7D0Q - chains A and B; structure by X-ray diffraction, 2.21 A resolution.

# Chain A
Name: Histone acetyltransferase KAT7
Source organism: Homo sapiens
Notes: EC 2.3.1.48
UniProt: O95251 (KAT7_HUMAN); residues 336-611 here = UniProt positions 336-611
Amino-acid sequence (276 residues; numbered 336 to 611; the number before each row is that of its first residue):
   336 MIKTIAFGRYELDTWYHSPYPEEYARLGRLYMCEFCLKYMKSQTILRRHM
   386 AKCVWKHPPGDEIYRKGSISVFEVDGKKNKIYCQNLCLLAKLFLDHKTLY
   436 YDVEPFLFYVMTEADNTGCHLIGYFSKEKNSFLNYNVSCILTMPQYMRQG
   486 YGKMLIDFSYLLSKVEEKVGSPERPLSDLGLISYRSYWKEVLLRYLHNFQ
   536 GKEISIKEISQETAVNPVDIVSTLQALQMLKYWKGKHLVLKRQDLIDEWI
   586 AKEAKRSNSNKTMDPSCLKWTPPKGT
Modified / non-standard residues: Lys-432 (N(6)-acetyllysine; ALY)
Curated features (UniProtKB/Swiss-Prot):
  - zinc finger: Leu-365 to Trp-390 (C2HC MYST-type)
  - active site: Glu-508 (Proton donor/acceptor)
  - binding site (Zn(2+)): Cys-368, Cys-371, His-384, Cys-388
  - binding site (acetyl-CoA): Ile-475 to Thr-477, Arg-483 to Lys-488, Ser-512, Ser-521
  - modified residue: Lys-432 (N6-acetyllysine), Ser-506 (Phosphoserine)
  - cross-link: Lys-338 (Glycyl lysine isopeptide (Lys-Gly) (interchain with G-Cter in ubiquitin))
  - mutagenesis: Lys-338 (K338R: Decreases ubiquitination), Cys-371 (C371A: No interaction with MCM2 and ORC1), Gly-485 (G485A: Abolishes histone acetyltransferase activity), Glu-508 (E508A: Abolished histone acetyltransferase activity)
Ion coordination: Zn2+: Cys-368, Cys-371, His-384, Cys-388
Residues lining bound ligands: Butyryl Coenzyme A (BCO): Trp-350, Phe-428, Leu-429, Val-472, Ser-473, Cys-474, Ile-475, Leu-476, Thr-477, Tyr-481, Met-482, Arg-483, Gln-484, Gly-485, Tyr-486, Gly-487, Lys-488, Pro-507, Glu-508, Pro-510, Leu-511, Ser-512, Leu-514, Gly-515, Ile-517, Ser-518, Tyr-519, Ser-521, Lys-587
Reported in the primary citation:
  - binding site for Butyryl Coenzyme A: Val-472, Pro-507
  - catalytic residues: Cys-474, Glu-508 (citing earlier work)
  - mutagenesis - E508Q: decreased catalytic activity

# Chain B
Name: BRD1 protein
Source organism: Homo sapiens
UniProt: Q86X06 (Q86X06_HUMAN); numbering as in UniProt (aligned over 31-80)
Amino-acid sequence (50 residues; each row starts with the number of its first residue):
    31 LTYAQAQGMVEIEIEGRLHRISIFDPLEIILEDDLTAQEMSECNSNKENS
Not modelled in the structure: 31-36, 65-80

# How chain A and chain B interact
Pairs across the interface (38; chain A residue first):
  Phe-534(A) with Ile-59(B), hydrophobic
  Gly-536(A) with Ile-59(B)
  Lys-537(A) with Glu-58(B); Ile-59(B), hydrogen bond (backbone-backbone)
  Glu-538(A) with Pro-56(B); Leu-57(B)
  Ile-539(A) with Pro-56(B); Leu-57(B), hydrogen bond (backbone-backbone); Ile-59(B), hydrophobic
  Ser-540(A) with Ile-53(B); Phe-54(B); Asp-55(B)
  Ile-541(A) with Ile-53(B), hydrogen bond (backbone-backbone)
  Lys-542(A) with Ile-53(B), hydrogen bond (backbone-backbone); Phe-54(B)
  Pro-552(A) with Ile-53(B), hydrophobic
  Val-556(A) with Val-40(B), hydrophobic
  Gln-560(A) with Ile-42(B); Glu-43(B), hydrogen bond (side chain-backbone); Ile-44(B)
  Leu-565(A) with Ile-44(B); Ile-51(B), hydrophobic
  Lys-566(A) with Glu-45(B), salt bridge
  Tyr-567(A) with His-49(B)
  Lys-571(A) with Asp-55(B), salt bridge
  His-572(A) with His-49(B); Arg-50(B); Ile-51(B); Leu-57(B)
  Leu-573(A) with Glu-58(B)
  Val-574(A) with Glu-58(B), hydrogen bond (backbone-backbone); Ile-59(B); Ile-60(B), hydrogen bond (backbone-backbone)
  Leu-575(A) with Ile-60(B); Leu-61(B)
  Lys-576(A) with Ile-60(B), hydrogen bond (backbone-backbone); Leu-61(B)
  Gln-578(A) with Glu-62(B)
Other interface residues (no listed pair), chain A (23 interface residues in all): Leu-531, Val-553
Other interface residues (no listed pair), chain B (19 interface residues in all): Ser-52

# In short
The interface between chain A and chain B involves 23 residues on one side and 19 on the other; the contacts
include 8 hydrogen bonds and 2 salt bridges. Polar pairs include Lys-566(A)/Glu-45(B), Lys-571(A)/Asp-55(B)
and Gln-560(A)/Glu-43(B). Chain A binds Butyryl Coenzyme A. From the paper: catalytic residues Cys-474(A) and
Glu-508(A); E508Q of chain A reduces catalytic activity.
Here chain A is Histone acetyltransferase KAT7 and chain B is BRD1 protein, both from Homo sapiens. Entry 7D0Q
(Crystal structure of human HBO1-BRPF2 in complex with butyryl-coenzyme A) was determined by X-ray
diffraction, deposited together with 7D0O, 7D0P, 7D0R and 7D0S.
